Entry 6A5P (electron microscopy, 7.00 A resolution (low resolution: residue-level contacts below are approximate; hydrogen-bond / salt-bridge calls are withheld)); this record covers chains N and b of the 23 polymer chains in the assembly.

== Chain N ==
Molecule: 198-nt DNA strand
Sequence (198 nucleotides; row label = number of the first residue in the row; numbers below 1 keep their minus sign (DG-125 is residue -125)):
  -125 GCTTACGTCAGTCTGGCCATCTTTGTGTTTGGTGTGTTTGGGTGGTGGCC
   -75 GTTTTCGTTGTTTTTTTCTGTCTCGTGCCTGGTGTCTTGGGTGTAATCCC
   -25 CTTGGCGGTTAAAACGCGGGGGACAGCGCGTACGTGCGTTTAAGCGGTGC
    25 TAGAGCTGTCTACGACCAATTGAGCGGCCTCGGCACCGGGATTCTGAT
Unresolved in the structure: -125 to -96, -83 to -75

== Chain b ==
Molecule: Histone H4
Organism: Homo sapiens
Reference sequence: P62805 (H4_HUMAN); residues 0-102 here correspond to UniProt positions 1-103 (UniProt number = residue number + 1)
Amino-acid sequence (106 residues; row label = number of the first residue in the row; numbers below 1 keep their minus sign (Gly-3 is residue -3)):
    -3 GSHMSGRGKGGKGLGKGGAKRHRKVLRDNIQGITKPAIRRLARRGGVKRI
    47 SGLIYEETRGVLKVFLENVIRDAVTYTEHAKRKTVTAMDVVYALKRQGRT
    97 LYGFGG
Unresolved in the structure: -3 to 22
Sequence notes: expression tag (-3 to -1)
Swiss-Prot annotation at these positions:
  - DNA-binding region: Lys16 to Lys20
  - modified residue: Ser1 (N-acetylserine), Arg3 (Asymmetric dimethylarginine), Lys5 (N6-(2-hydroxyisobutyryl)lysine), Lys8 (N6-(2-hydroxyisobutyryl)lysine), Lys12 (N6-(2-hydroxyisobutyryl)lysine), Lys16 (N6-(2-hydroxyisobutyryl)lysine), Lys20 (N6,N6,N6-trimethyllysine), Lys31 (N6-(2-hydroxyisobutyryl)lysine), Lys44 (N6-(2-hydroxyisobutyryl)lysine), Ser47 (Phosphoserine), Tyr51 (Phosphotyrosine), Lys59 (N6-(2-hydroxyisobutyryl)lysine), Lys77 (N6-(2-hydroxyisobutyryl)lysine), Lys79 (N6-(2-hydroxyisobutyryl)lysine), Thr80 (Phosphothreonine), Tyr88 (Phosphotyrosine), Lys91 (N6-(2-hydroxyisobutyryl)lysine)
  - cross-link (Glycyl lysine isopeptide (Lys-Gly)): Lys12 (interchain with G-Cter in SUMO2), Lys20 (interchain with G-Cter in SUMO2), Lys31 (interchain with G-Cter in SUMO2), Lys59 (interchain with G-Cter in SUMO2), Lys79 (interchain with G-Cter in SUMO2), Lys91 (interchain with G-Cter in SUMO2)

== How chain N and chain b interact ==
Contacting residue pairs (11; chain N residue first):
  DC7(N) - Arg45(b)
  DC7(N) - Ser47(b)
  DC7(N) - Gly48(b)
  DG8(N) - Arg35(b)
  DG8(N) - Arg45(b)
  DG8(N) - Ile46(b)
  DG27(N) - Lys79(b)
  DA28(N) - Arg78(b)
  DA28(N) - Lys79(b)
  DA28(N) - Thr80(b)
  DG29(N) - Arg78(b)
Other interface residues (no listed pair), chain b (9 interface residues in all): Lys77

== In short ==
Chain N and chain b form an interface of 5 and 9 residues respectively. From UniProt: a DNA-binding region on
chain b.
Here chain N is a 198-nt DNA strand and chain b is Histone H4 (Homo sapiens). Entry 6A5P (RNA polymerase II
elongation complex stalled at SHL(-5) of the nucleosome) was determined by electron microscopy (same
publication as 6A5L, 6A5O, 6A5R, 6A5T, 6A5U and 6INQ).
